1WC5 - chains A and D; structure by X-ray diffraction, 2.30 A resolution.

[Chain A (and D)]
Molecule: Adenylate cyclase
From: Spirulina platensis
Notes: EC 4.6.1.1; fragment: catalytic domain, residues 1005-1202; chain D of this document is another copy of the same molecule, construct and numbering; everything in this record applies to it too
Reference sequence: O32393 (O32393); residues 1005-1202 here = UniProt positions 1005-1202
Sequence (219 residues; numbered 984 to 1202; the number before each row is that of its first residue):
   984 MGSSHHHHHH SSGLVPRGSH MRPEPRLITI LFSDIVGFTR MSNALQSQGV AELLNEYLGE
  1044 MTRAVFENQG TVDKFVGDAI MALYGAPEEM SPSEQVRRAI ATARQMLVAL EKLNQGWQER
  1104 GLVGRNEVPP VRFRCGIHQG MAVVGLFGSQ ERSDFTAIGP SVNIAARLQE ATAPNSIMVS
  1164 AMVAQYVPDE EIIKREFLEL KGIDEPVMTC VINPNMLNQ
Disordered / not traced: 984-1003, 1109-1110, 1199-1202 (chain D: 984-1004, 1108-1109, 1200-1202)
Bound ions: Mg2+: Asp1017 (together with AMP-CPP); Ca2+: Asp1017, Ile1018, Asp1061 (together with AMP-CPP)
Residues lining bound ligands:
  - AMP-CPP (APC; diphosphomethylphosphonic acid adenosyl ester), molecule 1: Phe1015, Lys1057, Val1059, Met1064, Thr1139, Ala1140, Val1145, Asn1146, Ala1149, Arg1150
  - AMP-CPP (APC), molecule 2: Asp1017, Ile1018, Val1019, Gly1020, Phe1021, Thr1022, Arg1023, Val1059, Gly1060, Asp1061, Arg1117
What the authors report for this chain:
  - conformationally variable residues (helix shift, loop rearrangement): Arg1150, Lys1184
  - contacts within the chain: Asn1146-Arg1150
  - catalytic residues: Arg1150 (proposed by the authors, not directly observed)
  - binding site for AMP-CPP: Arg1117
  - specificity-determining residues: Thr1139 (by similarity / conservation)

[How chain A and chain D interact]
Pairs across the interface - 43 pairs, chain A then chain D:
  Pro1006(A) - Ser1030(D)
  Pro1006(A) - Ala1034(D)  hydrophobic
  Glu1007(A) - Ser1030(D)
  Pro1008(A) - Ser1030(D)
  Phe1021(A) - Ile1141(D)  hydrophobic
  Thr1022(A) - Pro1143(D)
  Arg1023(A) - Gly1185(D)
  Arg1023(A) - Asp1187(D)  salt bridge
  Ser1030(A) - Pro1008(D)
  Ser1030(A) - Val1126(D)
  Ala1034(A) - Pro1006(D)  hydrophobic
  Leu1037(A) - Phe1130(D)  hydrophobic
  Asn1038(A) - Leu1129(D)
  Asn1038(A) - Phe1130(D)
  Asn1038(A) - Gly1131(D)  hydrogen bond (side chain-backbone)
  Leu1041(A) - Gly1131(D)
  Gly1042(A) - Ser1132(D)
  Thr1045(A) - Ser1132(D)  hydrogen bond
  Val1055(A) - Arg1135(D)  hydrogen bond (backbone-side chain)
  Asp1056(A) - Arg1135(D)  hydrogen bond (backbone-side chain)
  Lys1057(A) - Phe1058(D)
  Phe1058(A) - Lys1057(D)
  Phe1058(A) - Arg1135(D)
  Gly1060(A) - Ile1141(D)
  Leu1129(A) - Asn1038(D)
  Phe1130(A) - Ala1034(D)  hydrophobic
  Phe1130(A) - Leu1037(D)  hydrophobic
  Phe1130(A) - Asn1038(D)
  Gly1131(A) - Asn1038(D)  hydrogen bond (backbone-side chain)
  Gly1131(A) - Leu1041(D)
  Ser1132(A) - Leu1041(D)  hydrogen bond (side chain-backbone)
  Ser1132(A) - Gly1042(D)  hydrogen bond (side chain-backbone)
  Ser1132(A) - Thr1045(D)  hydrogen bond
  Arg1135(A) - Val1055(D)  hydrogen bond (side chain-backbone)
  Arg1135(A) - Asp1056(D)  hydrogen bond (side chain-backbone)
  Arg1135(A) - Lys1057(D)
  Arg1135(A) - Phe1058(D)
  Ile1141(A) - Phe1021(D)  hydrophobic
  Ile1141(A) - Leu1037(D)  hydrophobic
  Gly1142(A) - Ser1025(D)
  Pro1143(A) - Thr1022(D)
  Pro1143(A) - Ser1025(D)
  Asp1187(A) - Arg1023(D)  salt bridge
Also at the interface, not in a pair above, chain A (37 interface residues in all): Arg1005, Asn1026, Gln1031, Val1033, Glu1035, Phe1049, Val1126, Glu1134, Ser1136, Asp1137
Also at the interface, not in a pair above, chain D (34 interface residues in all): Arg1005, Gln1031, Val1033, Phe1049, Glu1134, Asp1137, Asn1146
The authors on this interface:
  - residue pairs: Arg1023(A)-Asp1187(D) (salt bridge)

[In short]
Chain A and chain D form an interface of 37 and 34 residues respectively; the contacts include 10 hydrogen
bonds and 2 salt bridges. Polar pairs include Arg1023(A)-Asp1187(D), Asn1038(A)-Gly1131(D) and
Thr1045(A)-Ser1132(D). The paper describes a salt bridge between Arg1023(A) and Asp1187(D). From the paper:
the catalytic residue Arg1150(A); a binding site for AMP-CPP at Arg1117(A).
Chain A and chain D are both Adenylate cyclase (Spirulina platensis); the structure, Soluble adenylyl cyclase
CyaC from S. platensis in complex with alpha, beta-methylene-ATP in presence of bicarbonate, was determined by
X-ray diffraction together with 1WC0, 1WC1, 1WC3, 1WC4 and 1WC6 from the same study.
